7MFG - chains G and I of the 12 polymer chains in the assembly; structure by electron microscopy, 3.87 A resolution.

# Chain G
Protein: Hemagglutinin HA1 chain
Source organism: Influenza A virus
UniProt: Q6WG00 (Q6WG00_9INFA); the construct lacks a stretch of the UniProt sequence, so the offset changes along the chain: 11-55 = UniProt 18-62; 56-81 = UniProt 64-89; 82-92 = UniProt 91-101; 93-116 = UniProt 103-126; 2 more segments
Sequence (326 residues; each row starts with the number of its first residue; a row labelled like 116A-116C holds insertion residues (116A, then the next letters in order)):
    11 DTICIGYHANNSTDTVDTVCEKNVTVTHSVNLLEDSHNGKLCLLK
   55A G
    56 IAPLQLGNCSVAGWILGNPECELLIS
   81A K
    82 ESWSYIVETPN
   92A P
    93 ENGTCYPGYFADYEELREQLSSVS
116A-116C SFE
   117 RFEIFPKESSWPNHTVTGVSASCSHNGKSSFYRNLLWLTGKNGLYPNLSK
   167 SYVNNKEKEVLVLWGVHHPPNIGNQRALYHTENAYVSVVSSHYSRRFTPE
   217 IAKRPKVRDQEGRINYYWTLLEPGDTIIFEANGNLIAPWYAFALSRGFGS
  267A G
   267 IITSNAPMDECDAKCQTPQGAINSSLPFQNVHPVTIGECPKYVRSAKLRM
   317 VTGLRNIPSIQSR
Not modelled in the structure: 326-329
Differences from the reference sequence: conflict Cys30 (Leu37 in Q6WG00)
Disulfides: Cys52-Cys277, Cys64-Cys76, Cys97-Cys139, Cys281-Cys305
Covalently attached groups: N-acetylglucosamine (NAG) linked to Asn21, Asn33, Asn63, Asn94, Asn129, Asn163, Asn289

# Chain I
Protein: Hemagglutinin HA2 chain
Source organism: Influenza A virus
UniProt: Q289M7 (HEMA_I00A1); residues 1-176 here correspond to UniProt positions 344-519 (UniProt number = residue number + 343)
Sequence (222 residues; numbered 1 to 222; the number before each row is that of its first residue):
     1 GLFGAIAGFIEGGWTGMVDGWYGYHHQNEQGSGYAADQKSTQNAINCITN
    51 KVNSVIEKMNTQFTAVGKEFNKLERRMENLNKKVDDGFLDIWTYNAELLV
   101 LLENERTLDFHDSNVKNLYEKVKSQLKNNAKEIGNGCFEFYHKCNNECME
   151 SVKNGTYDYPKYSEESKLNREKIDGVSGRLVPRGSPGSGYIPEAPRDGQA
   201 YVRKDGEWVLLSTFLGHHHHHH
Not modelled in the structure: 1-9, 167-222
Differences from the reference sequence: conflict Cys47 (Gly390 in Q289M7); expression tag (177-222)
Disulfides: Cys144-Cys148
Covalently attached groups: glycan linked to Asn154
Swiss-Prot annotation at these positions:
  - glycosylation: Asn154 (N-linked (GlcNAc...) asparagine)

# Interface between chain G and chain I
Contacting residue pairs (85; chain G residue first):
  Asp11(G) with Asn28(I), hydrogen bond; Glu139(I); Phe140(I); His142(I); Lys143(I), salt bridge; Cys144(I), hydrogen bond (side chain-backbone); Met149(I)
  Thr12(G) with His25(I); His26(I); Gln27(I), hydrogen bond (backbone-backbone); Phe138(I); Glu139(I), hydrogen bond
  Ile13(G) with His25(I); Cys137(I); Phe138(I), hydrogen bond (backbone-backbone); Phe140(I), hydrophobic; Val152(I), hydrophobic
  Cys14(G) with Trp14(I); Tyr24(I); His25(I), hydrogen bond (backbone-backbone); Gly136(I); Cys137(I), disulfide
  Ile15(G) with Ile10(I), hydrogen bond (backbone-backbone); Trp14(I); Gly23(I); Tyr24(I), hydrophobic; Tyr119(I), hydrophobic; Gly136(I), hydrogen bond (backbone-backbone)
  Gly16(G) with Trp14(I); Tyr22(I); Gly23(I), hydrogen bond (backbone-backbone)
  Tyr17(G) with Ile10(I); Gly12(I); Gly13(I); Trp14(I), hydrogen bond (backbone-backbone); Met17(I); Trp21(I)
  His18(G) with Trp14(I); Met17(I), hydrogen bond (side chain-backbone); Gly20(I); Trp21(I), hydrogen bond (backbone-backbone)
  Ala19(G) with Trp14(I), hydrogen bond (backbone-backbone); Thr15(I)
  Val26(G) with Asn104(I)
  Thr28(G) with Glu105(I)
  Val29(G) with Glu105(I)
  His38(G) with Trp21(I)
  Glu106(G) with Glu69(I); Phe70(I); Asn71(I)
  Arg109(G) with Glu69(I), salt bridge
  Glu110(G) with Lys68(I), salt bridge
  Ile267(G) with Val66(I)
  Phe294(G) with Met59(I), hydrophobic; Ala96(I), hydrophobic
  Val300(G) with Ala65(I); Val66(I), hydrophobic; Gly67(I)
  Cys305(G) with Thr61(I), hydrogen bond (backbone-side chain)
  Pro306(G) with Thr61(I)
  Lys307(G) with Asn60(I), hydrogen bond (side chain-backbone); Thr61(I), hydrogen bond (backbone-side chain); Trp92(I)
  Tyr308(G) with Leu89(I), hydrophobic
  Val309(G) with Ala96(I), hydrophobic
  Arg310(G) with Leu89(I); Asp90(I), salt bridge; Thr93(I), hydrogen bond (backbone-side chain)
  Ser311(G) with Thr93(I); Glu97(I), hydrogen bond
  Arg315(G) with Val100(I); Asn104(I), hydrogen bond (backbone-side chain)
  Met316(G) with Asn104(I)
  Val317(G) with Asn104(I), hydrogen bond (backbone-side chain); Thr107(I)
  Thr318(G) with Trp21(I); Ile48(I); His111(I)
  Gly319(G) with Trp21(I); His111(I), hydrogen bond (backbone-side chain)
  Leu320(G) with Trp21(I), hydrophobic; Tyr22(I), hydrophobic; His111(I)
  Arg321(G) with Leu108(I)
  Ile323(G) with Gly13(I)
Other interface residues (no listed pair), chain G (45 interface residues in all): Asp27, Thr37, Val40, Leu42, Tyr105, Gly267A, Pro293, Pro299, Thr301, Leu314, Ser325
Other interface residues (no listed pair), chain I (60 interface residues in all): Val18, Lys51, Val52, Val55, Ile56, Phe63, Asp86, Leu101, Val115, Val122, Leu126
Cross-chain cystine bridges: Cys14(G)-Cys137(I)

# Summary
Chain G and chain I form an interface of 45 and 60 residues respectively; the contacts include 1 disulfide
bond, 21 hydrogen bonds and 4 salt bridges. Polar contacts include Asp11(G)-Lys143(I), Arg109(G)-Glu69(I) and
Glu110(G)-Lys68(I).
Here chain G is Hemagglutinin HA1 chain and chain I is Hemagglutinin HA2 chain, both from Influenza A virus.
Entry 7MFG (Cryo-EM structure of the VRC310 clinical trial, vaccine-elicited, human antibody 310-030-1D06 Fab
in complex with an ...) was determined by electron microscopy.
